5Y48 - chain A; structure by X-ray diffraction, 1.70 A resolution.

[Chain A]
Name: Ribosome inactivating protein
From: Momordica balsamina
Notes: EC 3.2.2.22
Reference sequence: D9J2T9 (D9J2T9_MOMBA); residues 1-246 here = UniProt positions 1-246
Sequence (246 residues; each row starts with the number of its first residue):
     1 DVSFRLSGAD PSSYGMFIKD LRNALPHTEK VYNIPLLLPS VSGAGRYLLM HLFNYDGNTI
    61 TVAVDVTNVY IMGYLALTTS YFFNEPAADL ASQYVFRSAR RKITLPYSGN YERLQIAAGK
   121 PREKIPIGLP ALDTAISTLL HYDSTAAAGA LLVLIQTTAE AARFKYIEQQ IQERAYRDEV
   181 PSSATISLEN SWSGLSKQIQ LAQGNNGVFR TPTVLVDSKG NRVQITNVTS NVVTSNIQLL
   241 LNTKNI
Glycans and other covalent adducts: N-acetylglucosamine (NAG) linked to Asn227
Small-molecule neighbours: uracil (URA): Tyr70, Ile71, Phe83, Glu85, Gly109, Asn110, Ile155

[In short]
Ligands of chain A: uracil. N-acetylglucosamine is covalently linked to Asn227.
Chain A is Ribosome inactivating protein (Momordica balsamina); the structure, Crystal structure of the
complex of Ribosome inactivating protein from Momordica balsamina with Pyrimidine-2,4-dione at 1.70 ..., was
determined by X-ray diffraction together with 5ILW from the same study.
